Entry 6PEM (electron microscopy, 3.50 A resolution); this record covers chains AG and k of the 74 polymer chains in the assembly.

== Chain AG ==
Name: Lipoprotein PrgK
Organism: Salmonella typhimurium (strain LT2 / SGSC1412 / ATCC 700720)
Reference sequence: P41786 (PRGK_SALTY); numbering as in UniProt (aligned over 1-252)
Amino-acid sequence (252 residues; numbered 1 to 252; the number before each row is that of its first residue):
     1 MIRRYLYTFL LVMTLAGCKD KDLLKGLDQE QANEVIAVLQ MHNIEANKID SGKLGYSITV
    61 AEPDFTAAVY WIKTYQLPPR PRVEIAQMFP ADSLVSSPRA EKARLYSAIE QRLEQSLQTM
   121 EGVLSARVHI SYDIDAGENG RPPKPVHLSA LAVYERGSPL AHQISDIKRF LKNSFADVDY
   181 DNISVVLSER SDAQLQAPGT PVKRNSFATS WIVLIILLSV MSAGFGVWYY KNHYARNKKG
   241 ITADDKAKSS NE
Unresolved in the structure: 1-19, 204-252
UniProt features mapped onto this chain:
  - lipidation: C18 (N-palmitoyl cysteine)

== Chain k ==
Name: Protein PrgH
Organism: Salmonella typhimurium (strain LT2 / SGSC1412 / ATCC 700720)
Reference sequence: P41783 (PRGH_SALTY); numbering as in UniProt (aligned over 1-392)
Amino-acid sequence (392 residues; each row starts with the number of its first residue):
     1 METSKEKTIT SPGPYIVRLL NSSLNGCEFP LLTGRTLFVV GQSDALTASG QLPDIPADSF
    61 FIPLDHGGVN FEIQVDTDAT EIILHELKEG NSESRSVQLN TPIQVGELLI LIRPESEPWV
   121 PEQPEKLETS AKKNEPRFKN GIVAALAGFF ILGIGTVGTL WILNSPQRQA AELDSLLGQE
   181 KERFQVLPGR DKMLYVAAQN ERDTLWARQV LARGDYDKNA RVINENEENK RISIWLDTYY
   241 PQLAYYRIHF DEPRKPVFWL SRQRNTMSKK ELEVLSQKLR ALMPYADSVN ITLMDDVTAA
   301 GQAEAGLKQQ ALPYSRRNHK GGVTFVIQGA LDDVEILRAR QFVDSYYRTW GGRYVQFAIE
   361 LKDDWLKGRS FQYGAEGYIK MSPGHWYFPS PL
Unresolved in the structure: 1-170

== Chain AG / chain k interface ==
Pairs across the interface - 36 pairs, chain AG then chain k:
  Q40(AG) - W206(k)
  M41(AG) - R202(k)
  M41(AG) - W206(k)
  H42(AG) - Q209(k)
  N43(AG) - W206(k)  hydrogen bond (side chain-backbone)
  N43(AG) - Q209(k)
  N43(AG) - V210(k)
  N43(AG) - R213(k)  hydrogen bond (backbone-side chain)
  I44(AG) - Q209(k)
  I44(AG) - R213(k)
  P63(AG) - R213(k)
  D64(AG) - Q209(k)
  D64(AG) - R213(k)  salt bridge
  A67(AG) - Q209(k)
  W71(AG) - L205(k)  hydrophobic
  L160(AG) - L337(k)
  A161(AG) - V334(k)
  A161(AG) - L337(k)  hydrophobic
  I164(AG) - L337(k)  hydrophobic
  K168(AG) - D333(k)  salt bridge
  I183(AG) - D333(k)
  S184(AG) - D333(k)
  V185(AG) - D333(k)
  S191(AG) - R202(k)
  D192(AG) - R202(k)  hydrogen bond (backbone-side chain)
  Q194(AG) - R202(k)
  Q194(AG) - W206(k)
  Q196(AG) - G178(k)
  Q196(AG) - Q179(k)  hydrogen bond (side chain-backbone)
  Q196(AG) - E180(k)
  Q196(AG) - R183(k)
  Q196(AG) - W206(k)
  A197(AG) - W206(k)
  P198(AG) - W206(k)  hydrophobic
  P201(AG) - R213(k)
  V202(AG) - D215(k)
Interface residues without a listed pair, chain AG (26 interface residues in all): A193, G199
Interface residues without a listed pair, chain k (16 interface residues in all): L176, Q341

== Summary ==
Chain AG and chain k form an interface of 26 and 16 residues respectively; the contacts include 4 hydrogen
bonds and 2 salt bridges. Polar pairs include D64(AG)-R213(k), K168(AG)-D333(k) and N43(AG)-W206(k).
Chain AG is Lipoprotein PrgK and chain k is Protein PrgH, both from Salmonella typhimurium (strain LT2 /
SGSC1412 / ATCC 700720); the structure, Focussed refinement of InvGN0N1:SpaPQR:PrgHK from Salmonella SPI-1
injectisome NC-base, was determined by electron microscopy (same publication as 6PEE, 6PEP, 6Q14, 6Q15 and
6Q16).
